Entry 8GEQ (X-ray diffraction, 2.75 A resolution); this record covers chain A.

Chain A:
Name: Beta-glucuronidase
Source organism: Lachnospira eligens
Notes: EC 3.2.1.31
Reference sequence: A0A174ZZA3 (A0A174ZZA3_9FIRM); numbering as in UniProt (aligned over 1-611)
Sequence (614 residues; each row starts with the number of its first residue; numbers below 1 keep their minus sign (Ser-2 is residue -2)):
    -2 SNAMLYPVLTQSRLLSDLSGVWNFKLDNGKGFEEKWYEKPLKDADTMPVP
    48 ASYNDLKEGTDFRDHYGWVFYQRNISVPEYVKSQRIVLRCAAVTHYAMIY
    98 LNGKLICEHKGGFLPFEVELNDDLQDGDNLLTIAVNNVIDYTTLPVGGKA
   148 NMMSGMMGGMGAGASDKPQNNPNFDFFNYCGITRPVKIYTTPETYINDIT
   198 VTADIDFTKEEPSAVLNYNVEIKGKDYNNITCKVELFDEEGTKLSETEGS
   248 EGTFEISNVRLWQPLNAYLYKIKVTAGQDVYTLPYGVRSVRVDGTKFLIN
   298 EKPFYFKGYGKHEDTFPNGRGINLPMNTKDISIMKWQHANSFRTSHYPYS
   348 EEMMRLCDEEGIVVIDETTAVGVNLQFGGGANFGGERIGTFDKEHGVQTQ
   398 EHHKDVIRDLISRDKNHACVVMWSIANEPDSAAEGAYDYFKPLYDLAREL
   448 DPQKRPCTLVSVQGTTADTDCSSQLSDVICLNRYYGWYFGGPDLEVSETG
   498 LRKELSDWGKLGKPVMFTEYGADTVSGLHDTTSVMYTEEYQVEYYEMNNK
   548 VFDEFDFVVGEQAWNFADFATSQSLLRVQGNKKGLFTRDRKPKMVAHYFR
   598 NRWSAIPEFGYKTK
Disordered / not traced: -2, 148-164, 221-223, 610-611
Sequence notes: expression tag (-2 to 0); conflict Asp120 (His in A0A174ZZA3)
Ligand contacts: ceritinib-glucuronide (ZFW; 4-amino-5-chloro-2-{4-(1-beta-D-glucopyranuronosylpiperidin-4-yl)-5-methyl-2-[(propan-2-yl)oxy]anilino}pyrimidine): Asp172, His343, Asn371, Gln373, Phe374, Asn424, Glu425, Val459, Gln460, Asn479, Tyr481, Tyr485, Phe486, Glu516, Trp561, Phe566, Arg574, Asn578, Lys580

Summary:
Ligands of chain A: ceritinib-glucuronide.
Chain A is Beta-glucuronidase (Lachnospira eligens); the structure, E. eligens beta-glucuronidase bound to
ceritinib-glucuronide, was determined by X-ray diffraction (same publication as 8GEO, 8GER and 8GES).
